PDB entry 6ZE1 | X-ray diffraction, 2.71 A resolution | chains A and B

# Chain A
Protein: Cystic fibrosis transmembrane conductance regulator
Organism: Homo sapiens
Notes: EC 5.6.1.6
UniProt: Q20BJ8 (Q20BJ8_HUMAN); residue numbers follow UniProt; this construct covers 387-646
Chain sequence (261 residues; numbered 386 to 646; the number before each row is that of its first residue):
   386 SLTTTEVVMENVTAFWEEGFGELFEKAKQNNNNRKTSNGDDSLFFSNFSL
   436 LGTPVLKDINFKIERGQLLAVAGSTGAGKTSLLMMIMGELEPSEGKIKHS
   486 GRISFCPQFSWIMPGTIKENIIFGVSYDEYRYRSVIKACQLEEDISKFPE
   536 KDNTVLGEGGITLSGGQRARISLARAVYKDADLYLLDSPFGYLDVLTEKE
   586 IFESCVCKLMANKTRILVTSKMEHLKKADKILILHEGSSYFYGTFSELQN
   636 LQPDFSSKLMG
Disordered / not traced: 386-422, 638-646
Sequence notes: expression tag (386); engineered mutation Pro492 (Ser in Q20BJ8), Pro534 (Ala in Q20BJ8), Thr539 (Ile in Q20BJ8)
Small-molecule neighbours: ATP (adenosine-5'-triphosphate): Val440, Ser459, Thr460, Gly461, Ala462, Gly463, Lys464, Thr465, Ser466, Gln493, Asp572, Val603
Reported in the primary citation:
  - conformationally variable residues (loop rearrangement, order/disorder transition): Thr389 to Ser422, Gly473 to Arg487
  - post-translational modification sites: Ser422, Lys447 (citing earlier work)
  - mutagenesis - S492P: increased stability
  - disease-associated variants - F508DEL: decreased stability in response to 37  degC
  - mutagenesis - F508DEL: unchanged stability in response to 22  degC (proposed by the authors, not directly observed)

# Chain B
Protein: G11a nanobody
Organism: Lama glama
Notes: antibody fragment or engineered binder
Chain sequence (147 residues; each row starts with the number of its first residue):
     1 QVQLQESGGGVVGPGGSLRLACAFSGRTFSDYWMAWFRQTPGEERDFVAA
    51 ISRSGITTSYGDFVEGRFTITRDNAKNTVNLQMNFLKPEDTADYYCAAGT
   101 SSFLRREYDYWGQGTQVTVSSAAAHHHHHHGAAEQKLISEEDLNGAA
Disordered / not traced: 123-147

# Chain A / chain B interface
Pairs across the interface (43; chain A residue first):
  Asp425(A) - Phe47(B)
  Asp425(A) - Ser59(B)  hydrogen bond
  Asp425(A) - Arg106(B)  salt bridge
  Ser427(A) - Ser59(B)
  Leu428(A) - Thr57(B)
  Leu428(A) - Thr58(B)
  Leu428(A) - Phe103(B)  hydrophobic
  Phe429(A) - Ile56(B)
  Phe429(A) - Thr57(B)
  Phe429(A) - Thr58(B)  hydrogen bond (backbone-backbone)
  Phe429(A) - Tyr60(B)  hydrophobic
  Phe430(A) - Ile56(B)
  Phe430(A) - Thr57(B)
  Ser431(A) - Ile56(B)  hydrogen bond (backbone-backbone)
  Asn432(A) - Ile56(B)
  Leu435(A) - Ile56(B)  hydrophobic
  Leu436(A) - Ser54(B)
  Leu436(A) - Ile56(B)  hydrophobic
  Met470(A) - Ile56(B)  hydrophobic
  Gly473(A) - Arg53(B)  hydrogen bond (backbone-side chain)
  Glu474(A) - Ser52(B)  hydrogen bond
  Glu474(A) - Arg53(B)  hydrogen bond (backbone-side chain)
  Glu474(A) - Ser54(B)  hydrogen bond
  Glu474(A) - Gly55(B)
  Glu474(A) - Ile56(B)  hydrogen bond (side chain-backbone)
  Glu474(A) - Thr57(B)
  Leu475(A) - Thr57(B)
  Leu475(A) - Ser102(B)  hydrogen bond (backbone-side chain)
  Leu475(A) - Phe103(B)  hydrogen bond (backbone-backbone)
  Glu476(A) - Arg53(B)  hydrogen bond (backbone-side chain)
  Glu476(A) - Ser101(B)
  Pro477(A) - Ser101(B)
  Ser478(A) - Asp31(B)  hydrogen bond (side chain-backbone)
  Ser478(A) - Arg53(B)
  Ser478(A) - Thr100(B)  hydrogen bond
  Lys481(A) - Thr100(B)
  Arg487(A) - Ser102(B)
  Arg487(A) - Leu104(B)
  Arg487(A) - Arg105(B)
  Ile488(A) - Leu104(B)  hydrophobic
  Asp567(A) - Leu104(B)
  Asp567(A) - Arg105(B)
  Leu568(A) - Leu104(B)  hydrophobic
Interface residues without a listed pair, chain A (24 interface residues in all): Asn423, Gly424, Glu479
The authors on this interface:
  - epitope / paratope residues, chain A: Asn423(A), Glu476(A)

# Summary
The interface between chain A and chain B involves 24 residues on one side and 18 on the other, with 13
hydrogen bonds and 1 salt bridge. Among the polar pairs are Asp425(A)-Arg106(B), Asp425(A)-Ser59(B) and
Gly473(A)-Arg53(B). Bound to chain A: ATP. From the paper: S492P of chain A increases stability;
epitope/paratope residues Asn423(A) and Glu476(A).
Chain A is Cystic fibrosis transmembrane conductance regulator (Homo sapiens) and chain B is G11a nanobody
(Lama glama); the structure, human NBD1 of CFTR in complex with nanobody G11a, was determined by X-ray
diffraction.
